Entry 1DTW (X-ray diffraction, 2.70 A resolution); this record covers chains A and B.

Chain A:
Molecule: Branched-chain alpha-keto acid dehydrogenase alpha subunit
Organism: Homo sapiens
Notes: EC 1.2.4.4
UniProtKB: P12694 (ODBA_HUMAN); residues 1-400 here correspond to UniProt positions 46-445 (UniProt number = residue number + 45)
Chain sequence (400 residues; numbered 1 to 400; the number before each row is that of its first residue):
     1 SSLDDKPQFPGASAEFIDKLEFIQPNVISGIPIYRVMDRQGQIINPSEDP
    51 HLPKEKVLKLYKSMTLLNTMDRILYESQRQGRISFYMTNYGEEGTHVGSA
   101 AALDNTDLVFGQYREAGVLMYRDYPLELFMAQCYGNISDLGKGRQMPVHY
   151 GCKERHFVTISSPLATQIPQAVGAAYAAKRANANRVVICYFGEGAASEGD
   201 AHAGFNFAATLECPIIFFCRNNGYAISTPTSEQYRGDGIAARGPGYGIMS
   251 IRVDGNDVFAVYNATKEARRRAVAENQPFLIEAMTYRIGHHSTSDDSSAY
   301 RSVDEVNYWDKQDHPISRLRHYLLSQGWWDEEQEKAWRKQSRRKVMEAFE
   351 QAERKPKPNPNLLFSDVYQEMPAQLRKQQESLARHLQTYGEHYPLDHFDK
Disordered / not traced: 1-6, 302-313
Bound ions: K+: Ser161, Pro163, Thr166, Gln167; Mg2+: Glu193, Asn222, Tyr224 (together with thiamine diphosphate)
Residues lining bound ligands: thiamine diphosphate (TPP): Gln112, Tyr113, Arg114, Ser162, Pro163, Leu164, Gly192, Glu193, Gly194, Ala195, Glu198, Arg220, Asn222, Tyr224, Ala225, Ile226, Arg287, His291
UniProt features mapped onto this chain:
  - binding site (thiamine diphosphate): Tyr113, Arg114, Ser162, Gly194, Ala195, Arg220, His291
  - binding site (K(+)): Ser161, Pro163, Thr166, Gln167
  - binding site (Mg(2+)): Glu193, Asn222, Tyr224
  - modified residue: Ser292 (Phosphoserine), Thr293 (Phosphothreonine), Ser294 (Phosphoserine), Ser302 (Phosphoserine), Lys311 (N6-acetyllysine), Lys335 (N6-succinyllysine)

Chain B:
Molecule: Branched-chain alpha-keto acid dehydrogenase beta subunit
Organism: Homo sapiens
Notes: EC 1.2.4.4
UniProtKB: P21953 (ODBB_HUMAN); residues 1-342 here correspond to UniProt positions 51-392 (UniProt number = residue number + 50)
Chain sequence (342 residues; row label = number of the first residue in the row):
     1 VAHFTFQPDPEPREYGQTQKMNLFQSVTSALDNSLAKDPTAVIFGEDVAF
    51 GGVFRCTVGLRDKYGKDRVFNTPLCEQGIVGFGIGIAVTGATAIAEIQFA
   101 DYIFPAFDQIVNEAAKYRYRSGDLFNCGSLTIRSPWGCVGHGALYHSQSP
   151 EAFFAHCPGIKVVIPRSPFQAKGLLLSCIEDKNPCIFFEPKILYRAAAEE
   201 VPIEPYNIPLSQAEVIQEGSDVTLVAWGTQVHVIREVASMAKEKLGVSCE
   251 VIDLRTIIPWDVDTICKSVIKTGRLLISHEAPLTGGFASEISSTVQEECF
   301 LNLEAPISRVCGYDTPFPHIFEPFYIPDKWKCYDALRKMINY
Disordered / not traced: 1-16
Bound ions: K+: Gly128, Leu130, Thr131, Cys178, Asp181, Asn183
Residues lining bound ligands: thiamine diphosphate (TPP): Glu46, Asp47, Leu74, Glu76, Gln98, Tyr102, Pro105
UniProt features mapped onto this chain:
  - binding site (thiamine diphosphate): Tyr102
  - binding site (K(+)): Gly128, Leu130, Thr131, Cys178, Asp181, Asn183
  - modified residue (N6-acetyllysine): Lys182, Lys191

Interface between chain A and chain B:
Residue-residue contacts (80; chain A residue first):
  Leu140(A) - Ser121(B)
  Leu140(A) - Gly122(B)
  Lys142(A) - Gly122(B)
  Arg144(A) - Tyr119(B)  hydrogen bond (side chain-backbone)
  Arg144(A) - Gly122(B)
  Gln145(A) - Arg120(B)  hydrogen bond (side chain-backbone)
  Gly151(A) - Leu124(B)
  Cys152(A) - Phe125(B)
  Lys153(A) - Leu124(B)
  Lys153(A) - Phe125(B)
  Phe157(A) - Phe125(B)
  Val158(A) - Tyr117(B)
  Val158(A) - Phe125(B)  hydrophobic
  Thr159(A) - Arg120(B)
  Thr159(A) - Ser121(B)
  Thr159(A) - Phe125(B)
  Ser161(A) - Glu113(B)  hydrogen bond
  Ser161(A) - Arg120(B)  hydrogen bond
  Pro163(A) - Asn112(B)
  Pro163(A) - Glu113(B)
  Thr166(A) - Asp108(B)
  Thr166(A) - Gln109(B)  hydrogen bond (backbone-side chain)
  Thr166(A) - Glu113(B)  hydrogen bond
  Pro169(A) - Gly81(B)
  Pro169(A) - Phe82(B)
  Gln170(A) - Gly81(B)  hydrogen bond (backbone-backbone)
  Gln170(A) - Ile84(B)
  Gln170(A) - Gly85(B)
  Gln170(A) - Gln109(B)  hydrogen bond
  Gln170(A) - Glu113(B)  hydrogen bond
  Gln170(A) - Tyr117(B)  hydrogen bond
  Gly173(A) - Phe82(B)
  Gly173(A) - Gly85(B)
  Gly173(A) - Ile86(B)
  Ala174(A) - Gly85(B)
  Ala174(A) - Ile86(B)
  Ala174(A) - Thr89(B)
  Tyr176(A) - Asp67(B)  hydrogen bond (side chain-backbone)
  Tyr176(A) - Phe70(B)
  Tyr176(A) - Phe82(B)  hydrophobic
  Ala177(A) - Thr89(B)
  Arg180(A) - Pro39(B)  hydrogen bond (side chain-backbone)
  Arg180(A) - Thr40(B)
  Arg180(A) - Asp67(B)  salt bridge
  Arg180(A) - Arg68(B)
  Gly199(A) - Gln77(B)
  Asp200(A) - Gln77(B)  hydrogen bond (backbone-side chain)
  Asp200(A) - Gln109(B)  hydrogen bond
  Ala203(A) - Cys75(B)  hydrophobic
  Ala203(A) - Gly78(B)
  Asn206(A) - Pro73(B)
  Phe207(A) - Thr72(B)
  Phe207(A) - Pro73(B)
  Phe207(A) - Cys75(B)
  Phe207(A) - Gly78(B)
  Phe207(A) - Ile79(B)
  Phe207(A) - Phe82(B)  hydrophobic
  Thr210(A) - Pro73(B)
  Leu211(A) - Phe70(B)  hydrophobic
  Leu211(A) - Asn71(B)
  Leu211(A) - Phe82(B)  hydrophobic
  Leu363(A) - Tyr119(B)  hydrogen bond (backbone-side chain)
  Ser365(A) - Tyr119(B)
  Asp366(A) - Arg118(B)
  Asp366(A) - Tyr119(B)  hydrogen bond (backbone-backbone)
  Asp366(A) - Gly122(B)
  Asp366(A) - Asp123(B)
  Val367(A) - Tyr119(B)  hydrophobic
  Val367(A) - Gly159(B)
  Tyr368(A) - Arg118(B)
  Tyr368(A) - Gly159(B)  hydrogen bond (side chain-backbone)
  Tyr368(A) - Ile160(B)  hydrogen bond (side chain-backbone)
  Tyr368(A) - Lys161(B)
  Tyr368(A) - Asn183(B)
  Tyr368(A) - Ile258(B)
  Tyr368(A) - Pro259(B)
  Gln369(A) - Arg118(B)
  Gln369(A) - Lys182(B)
  Gln369(A) - Asn183(B)  hydrogen bond (backbone-side chain)
  Gln374(A) - Val262(B)
Also at the interface, not in a pair above, chain A (39 interface residues in all): Phe110, Gly141, Val172, Leu362, Lys377
Also at the interface, not in a pair above, chain B (45 interface residues in all): Ala41, Val42, Ala115, Cys157, Pro158, Asp263

Overview:
39 residues of chain A and 45 residues of chain B are in contact, with 19 hydrogen bonds and 1 salt bridge.
Polar contacts include Arg180(A)-Asp67(B), Arg144(A)-Tyr119(B) and Gln145(A)-Arg120(B). Thiamine diphosphate
is bound between chain A and chain B.
Chain A is Branched-chain alpha-keto acid dehydrogenase alpha subunit and chain B is Branched-chain alpha-keto
acid dehydrogenase beta subunit, both from Homo sapiens; the structure, Human branched-chain alpha-keto acid
dehydrogenase, was determined by X-ray diffraction.
